7FFM - chain A; structure by X-ray diffraction, 3.06 A resolution.

Chain A:
Molecule: Serotransferrin
Source organism: Homo sapiens
Reference sequence: P02787 (TRFE_HUMAN); residues 1-679 here correspond to UniProt positions 20-698 (UniProt number = residue number + 19)
Amino-acid sequence (679 residues; row label = number of the first residue in the row):
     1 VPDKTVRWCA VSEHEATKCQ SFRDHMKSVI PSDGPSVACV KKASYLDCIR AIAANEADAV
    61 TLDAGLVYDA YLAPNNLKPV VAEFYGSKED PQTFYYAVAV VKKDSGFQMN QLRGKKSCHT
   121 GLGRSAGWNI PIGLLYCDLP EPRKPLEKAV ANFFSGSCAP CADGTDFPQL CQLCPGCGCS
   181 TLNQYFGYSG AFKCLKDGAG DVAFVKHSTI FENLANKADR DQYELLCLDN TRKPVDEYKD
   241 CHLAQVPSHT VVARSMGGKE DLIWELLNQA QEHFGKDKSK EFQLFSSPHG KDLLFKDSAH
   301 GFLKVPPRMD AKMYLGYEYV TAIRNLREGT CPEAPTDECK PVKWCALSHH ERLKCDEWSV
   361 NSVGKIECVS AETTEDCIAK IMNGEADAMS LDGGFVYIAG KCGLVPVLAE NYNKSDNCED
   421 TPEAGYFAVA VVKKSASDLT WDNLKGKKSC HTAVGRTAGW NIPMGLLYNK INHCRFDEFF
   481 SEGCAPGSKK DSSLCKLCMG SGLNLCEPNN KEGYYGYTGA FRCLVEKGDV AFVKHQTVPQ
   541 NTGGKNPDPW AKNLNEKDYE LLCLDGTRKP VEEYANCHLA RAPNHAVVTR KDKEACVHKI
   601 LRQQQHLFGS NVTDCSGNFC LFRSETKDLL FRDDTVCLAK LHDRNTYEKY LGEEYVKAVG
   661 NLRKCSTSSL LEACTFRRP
Disordered / not traced: 1-2, 333-338, 414-423, 612-623
Cystine bridges: Cys-9/Cys-48, Cys-19/Cys-39, Cys-118/Cys-194, Cys-137/Cys-331, Cys-158/Cys-174, Cys-161/Cys-179, Cys-171/Cys-177, Cys-227/Cys-241, Cys-339/Cys-596, Cys-345/Cys-377, Cys-355/Cys-368, Cys-402/Cys-674, Cys-450/Cys-523, Cys-474/Cys-665, Cys-484/Cys-498, Cys-495/Cys-506, Cys-563/Cys-577
Sequence notes: variant Val-429 (Ile448 in P02787)
Ion coordination: osmium ion site 1: His-14, His-289 (together with nitrilotriacetic acid); osmium ion site 2: His-349, His-350; osmium ion site 3: Lys-490, Glu-507; osmium ion site 4: His-578, Arg-581
Residues lining bound ligands:
  - titanium ion (4TI): Asp-392, Tyr-426, Thr-457, Ala-458, Tyr-517, His-585, Arg-632
  - malonate ion (MLI): Asp-392, Tyr-426, Thr-452, Arg-456, Thr-457, Ala-458, Gly-459, Tyr-517, His-585
  - nitrilotriacetic acid (NTA): His-14, His-289, Gly-290
Swiss-Prot annotation at these positions:
  - binding site (Fe(3+)): Asp-63, Tyr-95, Tyr-188, His-249, Asp-392, Tyr-426, Tyr-517, His-585
  - binding site (hydrogencarbonate): Thr-120, Arg-124, Ala-126, Gly-127, Thr-452, Arg-456, Ala-458, Gly-459
  - modified residue: Arg-23 (Dimethylated arginine), Ser-370 (Phosphoserine), Ser-666 (Phosphoserine)
  - glycosylation: Ser-32 (O-linked (GalNAc...) serine), Asn-413 (N-linked (GlcNAc...) (complex) asparagine), Asn-472 (N-linked (GlcNAc...) asparagine), Asn-611 (N-linked (GlcNAc...) (complex) asparagine)

In short:
Ligands of chain A: titanium ion, malonate ion and nitrilotriacetic acid. His-14 and His-289 coordinate osmium
ion site 1. His-349 and His-350 coordinate osmium ion site 2. From UniProt: 8 Fe3+-binding residues and 8
hydrogencarbonate-binding residues.
Chain A is Serotransferrin (Homo sapiens); the structure, Human serum transferrin with five osmium binding
sites, was determined by X-ray diffraction together with 7FFU, 5X5P and 5WTD from the same study.
